Entry 7NKB (electron microscopy, 2.90 A resolution); this record covers chains M and N of the 12 polymer chains in the assembly.

Chain M (and N):
Name: ATP synthase subunit c
Source organism: Mycolicibacterium smegmatis MC2 155
Notes: chain N of this document is another copy of the same molecule, construct and numbering; everything in this record applies to it too
Reference sequence: A0R205 (A0R205_MYCS2); residue numbers follow UniProt; this construct covers 1-86
Amino-acid sequence (86 residues; row label = number of the first residue in the row):
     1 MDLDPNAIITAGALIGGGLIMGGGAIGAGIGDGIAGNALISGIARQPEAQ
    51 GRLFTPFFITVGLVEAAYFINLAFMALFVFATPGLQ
Disordered / not traced: 1-2
What the authors report for this chain:
  - catalytic residues: Glu65 (proposed by the authors, not directly observed)

Interface between chain M and chain N:
Pairs across the interface (82; chain M residue first):
  Leu3(M) - Leu3(N)  hydrophobic
  Pro5(M) - Asp4(N)
  Pro5(M) - Ala7(N)  hydrophobic
  Ile8(M) - Leu3(N)  hydrophobic
  Ile8(M) - Ala7(N)
  Ile8(M) - Ile8(N)  hydrophobic
  Ile8(M) - Ala11(N)
  Ile9(M) - Ala7(N)  hydrophobic
  Ile9(M) - Thr10(N)
  Ile9(M) - Leu14(N)
  Gly12(M) - Leu14(N)
  Gly12(M) - Ile15(N)
  Ala13(M) - Leu14(N)
  Ile15(M) - Ile15(N)  hydrophobic
  Gly16(M) - Leu14(N)
  Gly16(M) - Gly18(N)
  Leu19(M) - Ile15(N)
  Leu19(M) - Gly18(N)
  Leu19(M) - Leu19(N)  hydrophobic
  Leu19(M) - Gly22(N)
  Ile20(M) - Gly18(N)
  Ile20(M) - Met21(N)  hydrophobic
  Gly23(M) - Gly22(N)
  Gly23(M) - Ala25(N)
  Gly23(M) - Ile26(N)
  Gly24(M) - Ala25(N)
  Ile26(M) - Ile26(N)  hydrophobic
  Gly27(M) - Ala25(N)
  Gly27(M) - Ile26(N)
  Gly27(M) - Gly29(N)
  Ile30(M) - Ile30(N)  hydrophobic
  Gly31(M) - Gly29(N)
  Gly31(M) - Gly33(N)
  Ile34(M) - Gly33(N)
  Ile34(M) - Ile34(N)  hydrophobic
  Ile34(M) - Asn37(N)
  Ala35(M) - Ile40(N)
  Ala38(M) - Asn37(N)
  Ala38(M) - Ile40(N)  hydrophobic
  Ala38(M) - Ser41(N)
  Leu39(M) - Ile40(N)
  Gly42(M) - Ala44(N)
  Gln46(M) - Ala44(N)
  Gln46(M) - Arg45(N)
  Arg52(M) - Ile43(N)  hydrogen bond (side chain-backbone)
  Arg52(M) - Ala44(N)  hydrogen bond (side chain-backbone)
  Arg52(M) - Pro47(N)
  Leu53(M) - Ile40(N)
  Leu53(M) - Ala44(N)  hydrophobic
  Pro56(M) - Leu39(N)  hydrophobic
  Pro56(M) - Ile43(N)  hydrophobic
  Phe57(M) - Ile40(N)  hydrophobic
  Ile59(M) - Phe54(N)  hydrophobic
  Ile59(M) - Phe57(N)  hydrophobic
  Thr60(M) - Asp32(N)
  Thr60(M) - Gly36(N)
  Thr60(M) - Ile40(N)
  Leu63(M) - Asp32(N)
  Leu63(M) - Val61(N)  hydrophobic
  Val64(M) - Gly29(N)
  Val64(M) - Asp32(N)
  Val64(M) - Gly33(N)
  Ala67(M) - Tyr68(N)
  Ile70(M) - Tyr68(N)
  Asn71(M) - Met21(N)  hydrogen bond (side chain-backbone)
  Asn71(M) - Ala25(N)
  Asn71(M) - Tyr68(N)
  Phe74(M) - Met21(N)  hydrophobic
  Phe74(M) - Leu72(N)  hydrophobic
  Phe74(M) - Met75(N)  hydrophobic
  Leu77(M) - Phe80(N)  hydrophobic
  Phe78(M) - Leu14(N)  hydrophobic
  Phe78(M) - Met75(N)  hydrophobic
  Phe78(M) - Val79(N)  hydrophobic
  Thr82(M) - Leu14(N)
  Pro83(M) - Thr10(N)
  Pro83(M) - Val79(N)  hydrophobic
  Pro83(M) - Phe80(N)  hydrophobic
  Gly84(M) - Thr10(N)
  Gln86(M) - Asp4(N)  hydrogen bond
  Gln86(M) - Asn6(N)
  Gln86(M) - Ala7(N)
Also at the interface, not in a pair above, chain M (42 interface residues in all): Ala49, Thr55
Also at the interface, not in a pair above, chain N (41 interface residues in all): Gly17, Ala28, Gln46, Gln50

In short:
The interface between chain M and chain N involves 42 residues on one side and 41 on the other, with 4
hydrogen bonds. Among the polar pairs are Arg52(M)-Ile43(N), Arg52(M)-Ala44(N) and Asn71(M)-Met21(N). The
paper reports the catalytic residue Glu65(M).
Both chains are ATP synthase subunit c (Mycolicibacterium smegmatis MC2 155). Entry 7NKB (Mycobacterium
smegmatis ATP synthase rotor state 1) was determined by electron microscopy (same publication as 7NJK, 7NJL,
7NJM, 7NJN, 7NJO, 7NJP and 20 further entries).
